7B1L - chains A and B; structure by X-ray diffraction, 1.85 A resolution.

# Chain A (and B)
Protein: CDP-diacylglycerol--serine O-phosphatidyltransferase
From: Methanocaldococcus jannaschii (strain ATCC 43067 / DSM 2661 / JAL-1 / JCM 10045 / NBRC 100440)
Notes: EC 2.7.8.8; chain B of this document is another copy of the same molecule, construct and numbering; everything in this record applies to it too
UniProt: Q58609 (PSS_METJA); numbering as in UniProt (aligned over 1-201)
Chain sequence (225 residues; each row starts with the number of its first residue; numbers below 1 keep their minus sign (Mse-21 is residue -21)):
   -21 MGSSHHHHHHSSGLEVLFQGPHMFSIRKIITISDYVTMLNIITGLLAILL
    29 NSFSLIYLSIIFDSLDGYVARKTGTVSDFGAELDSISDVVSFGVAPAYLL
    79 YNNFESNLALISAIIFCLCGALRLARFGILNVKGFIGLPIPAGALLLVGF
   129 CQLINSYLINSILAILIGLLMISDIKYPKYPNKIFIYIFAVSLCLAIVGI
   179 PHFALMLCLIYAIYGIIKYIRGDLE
Disordered / not traced: -21 to 0, 201-203
Construct notes: initiating methionine (-21); expression tag (-20 to 0, 202-203)
Modified residues: Mse-21 (selenomethionine); Mse1, Mse16, Mse149, Mse184 (selenomethionine; parent Met)
Ion coordination: Na+: Thr9, Thr53, Ser55; Ca2+: Asp41, Asp44, Asp62 (together with CDP-1,2-dioleoyl-sn-glycerol); Mg2+: Asp41, Asp62, Asp66
Small-molecule neighbours:
  - CDP-1,2-dioleoyl-sn-glycerol (58A; 5'-O-[(R)-{[(S)-{(2R)-2,3-bis[(9E)-octadec-9-enoyloxy]propoxy}(hydroxy)phosphoryl]oxy}(hydroxy)phosphoryl]cytidine): Ser11, Asp12, Thr15, Leu36, Ile38, Ile39, Phe40, Asp41, Ser42, Leu43, Asp44, Gly45, Tyr46, Ala48, Arg49, Thr53, Val54, Ser55, Gly58, Ala59, Asp62, Phe113, Pro117, Pro119, Ala120, Lys157, Phe163, Ile164, Phe167, Ala168, Leu171, Cys172, Leu185, Cys186, Ile188, Tyr189, Tyr192
  - serine (SER), molecule 1: Ser42, Gly45, Tyr46, Arg49
  - serine (SER), molecule 2: Ala59, Asp62, Ser63, Asp66, Phe105
From the paper describing this entry:
  - binding site for serine: Arg49, Ala59, Asp62, Ser63, Asp66, Phe105
  - binding site for CDP-1,2-dioleoyl-sn-glycerol: Arg49, Asp66
  - binding site for chloride ion: Arg101, Arg104
  - Ca2+ coordination: Asp41, Asp44, Asp62
  - Mg2+ coordination: Asp41, Asp62, Asp66
  - mutagenesis - D41S, D44S, D62N, D62S, D66N, D66S, R104E: decreased catalytic activity
  - mutagenesis - R101E, R101E/R104E: abolished catalytic activity
  - catalytic residues: Asp41, Asp66 (proposed by the authors, not directly observed)

# Chain A / chain B interface
Pairs across the interface - 80 pairs, chain A then chain B:
  Mse1(A) - Ser151(B)
  Mse1(A) - Asp152(B)  hydrogen bond (backbone-backbone)
  Mse1(A) - Ile153(B)
  Mse1(A) - Tyr197(B)
  Phe2(A) - Leu147(B)
  Phe2(A) - Asp152(B)
  Ser3(A) - Asp152(B)  hydrogen bond
  Ile4(A) - Arg104(B)
  Ile4(A) - Ile150(B)
  Mse16(A) - Leu96(B)  hydrophobic
  Mse16(A) - Leu100(B)  hydrophobic
  Ile19(A) - Leu96(B)  hydrophobic
  Ile19(A) - Ala99(B)  hydrophobic
  Ile20(A) - Ile92(B)  hydrophobic
  Leu23(A) - Ala91(B)
  Leu23(A) - Ile92(B)  hydrophobic
  Leu23(A) - Cys95(B)  hydrophobic
  Leu24(A) - Leu88(B)  hydrophobic
  Ile26(A) - Val72(B)  hydrophobic
  Ile26(A) - Tyr76(B)  hydrophobic
  Leu27(A) - Tyr76(B)  hydrophobic
  Leu27(A) - Tyr79(B)
  Leu27(A) - Leu88(B)  hydrophobic
  Leu27(A) - Ala91(B)  hydrophobic
  Leu28(A) - Tyr79(B)
  Asp56(A) - Ile107(B)
  Phe57(A) - Leu100(B)
  Phe57(A) - Ala103(B)  hydrophobic
  Phe57(A) - Arg104(B)
  Phe57(A) - Ile107(B)
  Leu61(A) - Ala99(B)
  Leu61(A) - Ala103(B)  hydrophobic
  Ile64(A) - Val67(B)  hydrophobic
  Ile64(A) - Ala99(B)
  Ile64(A) - Leu102(B)  hydrophobic
  Ile64(A) - Ala103(B)
  Val67(A) - Ile64(B)  hydrophobic
  Val67(A) - Val67(B)  hydrophobic
  Val67(A) - Val68(B)  hydrophobic
  Val68(A) - Val67(B)  hydrophobic
  Val68(A) - Val72(B)  hydrophobic
  Val72(A) - Ile26(B)  hydrophobic
  Val72(A) - Val68(B)  hydrophobic
  Tyr76(A) - Ile26(B)  hydrophobic
  Tyr76(A) - Leu27(B)  hydrophobic
  Tyr76(A) - Tyr76(B)  hydrogen bond
  Tyr79(A) - Leu27(B)
  Tyr79(A) - Leu28(B)
  Leu88(A) - Leu24(B)  hydrophobic
  Leu88(A) - Leu27(B)  hydrophobic
  Ala91(A) - Leu23(B)
  Ile92(A) - Ile20(B)  hydrophobic
  Ile92(A) - Leu23(B)  hydrophobic
  Cys95(A) - Leu23(B)  hydrophobic
  Leu96(A) - Mse16(B)
  Leu96(A) - Ile19(B)  hydrophobic
  Ala99(A) - Ile19(B)  hydrophobic
  Ala99(A) - Leu61(B)
  Ala99(A) - Ile64(B)
  Leu100(A) - Mse16(B)  hydrophobic
  Leu100(A) - Phe57(B)
  Leu100(A) - Leu61(B)  hydrophobic
  Leu102(A) - Ile64(B)  hydrophobic
  Ala103(A) - Phe57(B)  hydrophobic
  Ala103(A) - Glu60(B)
  Ala103(A) - Leu61(B)  hydrophobic
  Ala103(A) - Ile64(B)
  Arg104(A) - Ile4(B)
  Arg104(A) - Phe57(B)
  Gly106(A) - Glu60(B)
  Ile107(A) - Asp56(B)
  Ile107(A) - Phe57(B)
  Leu147(A) - Phe2(B)
  Ile150(A) - Ile4(B)
  Ser151(A) - Mse1(B)
  Asp152(A) - Mse1(B)  hydrogen bond (backbone-backbone)
  Asp152(A) - Phe2(B)  hydrogen bond (side chain-backbone)
  Asp152(A) - Ser3(B)  hydrogen bond
  Ile153(A) - Mse1(B)
  Tyr197(A) - Mse1(B)  hydrogen bond (side chain-backbone)
Also at the interface, not in a pair above, chain A (42 interface residues in all): Ile8, Glu60, Ala75
Also at the interface, not in a pair above, chain B (42 interface residues in all): Ile8, Ala75, Gly106

# Summary
The chain A/chain B interface involves 42 residues from each chain, with 7 hydrogen bonds. Polar contacts
include Ser3(A)-Asp152(B), Tyr76(A)-Tyr76(B) and Asp152(A)-Phe2(B). Chain A binds CDP-1,2-dioleoyl-sn-glycerol
and serine. From the paper: catalytic residues Asp41(A) and Asp66(A); D41S, D44S and D62N of chain A, among
others, reduce catalytic activity; 9 substitutions were tested in all.
Both chains are CDP-diacylglycerol--serine O-phosphatidyltransferase (Methanocaldococcus jannaschii (strain
ATCC 43067 / DSM 2661 / JAL-1 / JCM 10045 / NBRC 100440)). Entry 7B1L (Crystal structure of phosphatidyl
serine synthase (PSS) in the closed conformation with bound citrate) was determined by X-ray diffraction (same
publication as 7B1K and 7POW).
